Entry 1YKE (X-ray diffraction, 3.30 A resolution); this record covers chains A and B.

Chain A:
Protein: RNA polymerase II mediator complex protein MED7
Organism: Saccharomyces cerevisiae
UniProt: Q08278 (MED7_YEAST); numbering as in UniProt (aligned over 102-205)
Amino-acid sequence (108 residues; numbered 98 to 205; the number before each row is that of its first residue):
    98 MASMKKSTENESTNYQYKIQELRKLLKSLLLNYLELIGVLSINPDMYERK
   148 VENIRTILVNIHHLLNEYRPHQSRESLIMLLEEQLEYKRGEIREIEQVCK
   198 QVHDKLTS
Unresolved in the structure: 98-107
Construct notes: cloning artifact (98-101)

Chain B:
Protein: RNA polymerase II holoenzyme component SRB7
Organism: Saccharomyces cerevisiae
UniProt: P47822 (SRB7_YEAST); residues 1-140 here = UniProt positions 1-140
Amino-acid sequence (151 residues; each row starts with the number of its first residue):
     1 MTDRLTQLQICLDQMTEQFCATLNYIDKNHGFERLTVNEPQMSDKHATVV
    51 PPEEFSNTIDELSTDIILKTRQINKLIDSLPGVDVSAEEQLRKIDMLQKK
   101 LVEVEDEKIEAIKKKEKLLRHVDSLIEDFVDGIANSKKSTAAALEHHHHH
   151 H
Unresolved in the structure: 1-2, 36-47, 134-151
Construct notes: expression tag (141-151)

Chain A / chain B interface:
Pairs across the interface (69; chain A residue first):
  Gln113(A) with Val83(B), hydrogen bond (side chain-backbone); Asp84(B); Val85(B)
  Ile116(A) with Ile77(B), hydrophobic; Leu80(B), hydrophobic
  Leu119(A) with Ile77(B), hydrophobic
  Arg120(A) with Asp78(B), salt bridge
  Leu123(A) with Ile73(B), hydrophobic; Asn74(B); Ile77(B), hydrophobic
  Leu126(A) with Phe19(B), hydrophobic
  Leu127(A) with Thr70(B)
  Tyr130(A) with Thr22(B), hydrogen bond; Ser63(B); Ile66(B)
  Ile134(A) with Ile59(B), hydrophobic; Ser63(B)
  Pro141(A) with Phe32(B)
  Tyr144(A) with Ile26(B); Phe32(B), hydrophobic
  Val148(A) with Leu23(B), hydrophobic
  Ile151(A) with Phe19(B), hydrophobic
  Leu155(A) with Thr16(B)
  Ile158(A) with Leu12(B), hydrophobic
  Leu162(A) with Leu5(B); Leu8(B), hydrophobic; Gln9(B)
  Asn163(A) with Gln9(B)
  Tyr165(A) with Leu5(B); Leu80(B), hydrophobic; Pro81(B), hydrogen bond (side chain-backbone); Gly82(B); Val83(B), hydrogen bond (side chain-backbone)
  Arg166(A) with Leu5(B); Gln9(B), hydrogen bond
  His168(A) with Gly82(B), hydrogen bond (side chain-backbone); Val85(B), hydrogen bond (side chain-backbone); Ser86(B); Gln90(B)
  Gln169(A) with Arg4(B); Leu5(B); Pro81(B)
  Arg171(A) with Ala87(B); Gln90(B), hydrogen bond
  Glu172(A) with Pro81(B); Gly82(B); Gln90(B), hydrogen bond
  Ile175(A) with Gln90(B); Lys93(B); Ile94(B), hydrophobic; Leu97(B)
  Leu178(A) with Ile94(B); Leu97(B), hydrophobic
  Glu179(A) with Lys93(B), salt bridge; Leu97(B)
  Gln181(A) with Leu101(B)
  Leu182(A) with Lys100(B); Leu101(B), hydrophobic; Val104(B), hydrophobic
  Lys185(A) with Val104(B); Glu105(B), salt bridge
  Arg186(A) with Lys100(B); Val104(B)
  Glu188(A) with Lys108(B), salt bridge
  Ile189(A) with Val104(B); Glu107(B); Lys108(B)
  Ile192(A) with Ile112(B), hydrophobic
  Cys196(A) with Leu118(B), hydrophobic
Also at the interface, not in a pair above, chain A (36 interface residues in all): Leu133, Arg152
Also at the interface, not in a pair above, chain B (47 interface residues in all): Met15, Cys20, Asp27, Leu35, Leu62, Gln98, Ala111, Lys115
Interface features reported in the paper:
  - residue pairs: Arg171(A)-Gln90(B) (hydrogen bond), Glu172(A)-Gln90(B) (hydrogen bond)
  - interface residues, chain A: Leu178(A), Leu182(A), Ile189(A), Ile192(A)
  - interface residues, chain B: Ile94(B), Leu97(B), Leu101(B), Val104(B), Ala111(B)

Overview:
36 residues of chain A and 47 residues of chain B are in contact; the contacts include 9 hydrogen bonds and 4
salt bridges. Polar contacts include Arg120(A)-Asp78(B), Glu179(A)-Lys93(B) and Lys185(A)-Glu105(B). The
authors report hydrogen bonds between Arg171(A) and Gln90(B) and Glu172(A) and Gln90(B). The paper reports
interface residues Leu178(A), Leu182(A) and Ile94(B) among others.
Chain A is RNA polymerase II mediator complex protein MED7 and chain B is RNA polymerase II holoenzyme
component SRB7, both from Saccharomyces cerevisiae; the structure, Structure of the mediator MED7/MED21
subcomplex, was determined by X-ray diffraction, deposited together with 1YKH.
